Entry 8E97 (electron microscopy, 4.19 A resolution (low resolution: residue-level contacts below are approximate; hydrogen-bond / salt-bridge calls are withheld)); this record covers chains A and B of the 4 polymer chains in the assembly.

Chain A:
Protein: Glutamate receptor ionotropic, NMDA 1
From: Homo sapiens
Reference sequence: Q05586 (NMDZ1_HUMAN); residues 1-847 here = UniProt positions 1-847
Sequence (847 residues; row label = number of the first residue in the row):
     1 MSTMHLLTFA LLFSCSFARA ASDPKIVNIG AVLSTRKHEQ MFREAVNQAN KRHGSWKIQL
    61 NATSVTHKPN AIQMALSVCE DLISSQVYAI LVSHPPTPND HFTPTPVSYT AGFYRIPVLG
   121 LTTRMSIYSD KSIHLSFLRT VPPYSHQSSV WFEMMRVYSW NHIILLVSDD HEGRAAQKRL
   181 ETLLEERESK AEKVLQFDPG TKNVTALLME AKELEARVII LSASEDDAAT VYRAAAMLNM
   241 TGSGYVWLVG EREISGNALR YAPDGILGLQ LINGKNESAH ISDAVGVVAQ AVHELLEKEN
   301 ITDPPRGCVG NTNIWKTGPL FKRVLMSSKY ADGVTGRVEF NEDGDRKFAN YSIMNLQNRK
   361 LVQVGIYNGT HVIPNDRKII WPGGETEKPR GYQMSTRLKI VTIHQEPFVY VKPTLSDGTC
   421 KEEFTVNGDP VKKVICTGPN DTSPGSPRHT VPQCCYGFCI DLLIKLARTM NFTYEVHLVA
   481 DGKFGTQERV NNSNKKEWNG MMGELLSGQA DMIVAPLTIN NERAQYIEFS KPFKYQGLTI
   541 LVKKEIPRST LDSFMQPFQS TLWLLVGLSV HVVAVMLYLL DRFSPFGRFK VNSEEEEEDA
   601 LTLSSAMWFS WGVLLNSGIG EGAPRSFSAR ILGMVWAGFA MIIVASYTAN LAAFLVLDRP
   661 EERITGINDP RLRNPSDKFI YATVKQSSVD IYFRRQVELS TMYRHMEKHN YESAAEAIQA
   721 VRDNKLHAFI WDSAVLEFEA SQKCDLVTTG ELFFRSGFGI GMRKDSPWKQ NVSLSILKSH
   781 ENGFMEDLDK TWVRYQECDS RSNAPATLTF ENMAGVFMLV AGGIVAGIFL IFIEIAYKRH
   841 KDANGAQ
Not modelled in the structure: 1-24, 585-601, 842-847
Differences from the reference sequence: conflict His5 (Arg in Q05586), Phe9 (Leu in Q05586), Phe17 (Val in Q05586), Ser22 (Cys in Q05586), Asn844 (Arg in Q05586), Gly845 (Arg in Q05586), Ala846 (Lys in Q05586)
Disulfide bonds: Cys79-Cys308, Cys420-Cys454, Cys436-Cys455, Cys744-Cys798
Glycans and other covalent adducts: N-acetylglucosamine (NAG) linked to Asn61, Asn203, Asn239, Asn276, Asn350, Asn368, Asn771
Swiss-Prot annotation at these positions:
  - region: Leu603 to Pro624 (Pore-forming)
  - binding site (glycine): Pro516, Thr518, Arg523, Ser688, Asp732
  - glycosylation (N-linked (GlcNAc...) asparagine): Asn61, Asn203, Asn239, Asn276, Asn300, Asn350, Asn368, Asn440, Asn471, Asn491, Asn674, Asn771

Chain B:
Protein: Glutamate receptor ionotropic, NMDA 2C
From: Homo sapiens
Reference sequence: Q14957 (NMDE3_HUMAN); numbering as in UniProt (aligned over 26-849)
Sequence (880 residues; each row starts with the number of its first residue; numbers below 1 keep their minus sign (Met-30 is residue -30)):
   -30 MGTMRLFLLA VLFLFSFARA TGWSHPQFEK GGGSGGGSGG SAWSHPQFEK GALVPRGEQG
    30 MTVAVVFSSS GPPQAQFRAR LTPQSFLDLP LEIQPLTVGV NTTNPSSLLT QICGLLGAAH
    90 VHGIVFEDNV DTEAVAQILD FISSQTHVPI LSISGGSAVV LTPKEPGSAF LQLGVSLEQQ
   150 LQVLFKVLEE YDWSAFAVIT SLHPGHALFL EGVRAVADAS HVSWRLLDVV TLELGPGGPR
   210 ARTQRLLRQL DAPVFVAYCS REEAEVLFAE AAQAGLVGPG HVWLVPNLAL GSTDAPPATF
   270 PVGLISVVTE SWRLSLRQKV RDGVAILALG AHSYWRQHGT LPAPAGDCRV HPGPVSPARE
   330 AFYRHLLNVT WEGRDFSFSP GGYLVQPTMV VIALNRHRLW EMVGRWEHGV LYMKYPVWPR
   390 YSASLQPVVD SRHLTVATLE ERPFVIVESP DPGTGGCVPN TVPCRRQSNH TFSSGDVAPY
   450 TKLCCKGFCI DILKKLARVV KFSYDLYLVT NGKHGKRVRG VWNGMIGEVY YKRADMAIGS
   510 LTINEERSEI VDFSVPFVET GISVMVARSN GTVSPSAFLE PYSPAVWVMM FVMCLTVVAI
   570 TVFMFEYFSP VSYNQNLTRG KKSGGPAFTI GKSVWLLWAL VFNNSVPIEN PRGTTSKIMV
   630 LVWAFFAVIF LASYTANLAA FMIQEQYIDT VSGLSDKKFQ RPQDQYPPFR FGTVPNGSTE
   690 RNIRSNYRDM HTHMVKFNQR SVEDALTSLK MGKLDAFIYD AAVLNYMAGK DEGCKLVTIG
   750 SGKVFATTGY GIAMQKDSHW KRAIDLALLQ FLGDGETQKL ETVWLSGICQ NEKNEVMSSK
   810 LDIDNMAGVF YMLLVAMGLA LLVFAWEHLV YWKLRHSVPN
Not modelled in the structure: -30 to 30, 438-446, 538-597, 614-622, 842-849
Differences from the reference sequence: expression tag (-30 to 25)
Disulfide bonds: Cys82-Cys317, Cys426-Cys453, Cys433-Cys454, Cys743-Cys798
Glycans and other covalent adducts: N-acetylglucosamine (NAG) linked to Asn337, Asn685
Swiss-Prot annotation at these positions:
  - region: Lys601 to Pro620 (Pore-forming)
  - binding site (L-glutamate): Ser509, Thr511, Arg516, Ser687, Thr688, Asp729
  - site: Asn612 (Functional determinant of NMDA receptors)
  - glycosylation (N-linked (GlcNAc...) asparagine): Asn70, Asn73, Asn337, Asn438, Asn539, Asn685
Reported in the primary citation:
  - mutagenesis - T756C: decreased signaling in response to MTSET

How chain A and chain B interact:
Pairs across the interface (51; chain A residue first):
  Gln73(A) with Arg318(B)
  Tyr109(A) with Gln106(B); Ile107(B); Phe110(B); Glu134(B)
  Phe113(A) with Pro74(B); Ala103(B); Val104(B)
  Arg115(A) with Glu102(B)
  Asp130(A) with Pro132(B)
  Ile133(A) with Gln106(B); Leu130(B); Pro132(B)
  Cys308(A) with Asn73(B); Ser75(B)
  Val309(A) with Asn73(B); Ser75(B)
  Gly310(A) with Asn73(B)
  Asn311(A) with Asn73(B)
  Thr312(A) with Thr71(B); Thr72(B)
  Gln556(A) with Ser808(B)
  Pro557(A) with Lys809(B); Leu810(B)
  Ser560(A) with Leu810(B)
  Thr561(A) with Ile812(B)
  Leu562(A) with Lys809(B); Leu810(B); Asp811(B); Met815(B)
  Asn616(A) with Asn612(B)
  Ser628(A) with Ala829(B); Val832(B)
  Trp636(A) with Leu822(B)
  Phe639(A) with Val818(B); Leu822(B)
  Met641(A) with Leu640(B)
  Ala645(A) with Leu640(B); Thr644(B)
  Ser646(A) with Tyr643(B)
  Thr648(A) with Thr644(B)
  Ala649(A) with Thr644(B); Leu647(B); Ala648(B)
  Asn650(A) with Met651(B); Lys809(B)
  Val656(A) with Ile652(B)
  Leu657(A) with Glu804(B)
  Pro670(A) with Ile797(B)
  Arg671(A) with Ile797(B)
  Thr701(A) with Lys455(B)
Other interface residues (no listed pair), chain A (53 interface residues in all): Asn70, Ala71, Ile72, Leu76, Cys79, Pro106, Tyr114, Ile127, Lys131, Ser132, Leu135, Phe558, Gln559, Leu565, Ile631, Leu632, Val635, Ile642, Ala653, Phe654, Asp669, Val697
Other interface residues (no listed pair), chain B (49 interface residues in all): Leu78, Thr79, Gln114, Thr131, Pro173, Gly174, Asn429, Phe639, Gly796, Val805, Phe819, Ala825, Leu828

Overview:
The interface between chain A and chain B involves 53 residues on one side and 49 on the other.
N-acetylglucosamine is covalently linked to Asn61(A), Asn203(A), Asn239(A), Asn276(A), Asn350(A) and Asn368(A)
and 1 more. N-acetylglucosamine is covalently linked to Asn337(B) and Asn685(B). From the paper: T756C of
chain B reduces signaling in response to MTSET.
Here chain A is Glutamate receptor ionotropic, NMDA 1 and chain B is Glutamate receptor ionotropic, NMDA 2C,
both from Homo sapiens. Entry 8E97 (PYD-106-bound Human GluN1a-GluN2C NMDA receptor in splayed conformation)
was determined by electron microscopy, deposited together with 8E92, 8E93, 8E94, 8E96 and 8E98.
